Entry 5CGG (X-ray diffraction, 2.90 A resolution); this record covers chains J and X of the 30 polymer chains in the assembly.

== Chain J (and X) ==
Name: Proteasome subunit beta type-4
Source organism: Saccharomyces cerevisiae (strain ATCC 204508 / S288c)
Notes: EC 3.4.25.1; chain X of this document is another copy of the same molecule, construct and numbering; everything in this record applies to it too
UniProt: P22141 (PSB4_YEAST); residue numbers follow UniProt; this construct covers 1-198
Chain sequence (198 residues; each row starts with the number of its first residue):
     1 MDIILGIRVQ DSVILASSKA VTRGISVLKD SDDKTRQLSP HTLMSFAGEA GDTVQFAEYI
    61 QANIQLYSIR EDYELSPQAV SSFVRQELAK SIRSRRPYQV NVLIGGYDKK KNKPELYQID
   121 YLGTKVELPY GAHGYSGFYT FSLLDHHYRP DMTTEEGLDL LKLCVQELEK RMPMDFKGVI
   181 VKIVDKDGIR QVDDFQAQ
Disordered / not traced: 196-198
Swiss-Prot annotation at these positions:
  - modified residue: M1 (N-acetylmethionine), S76 (Phosphoserine)

== How chain J and chain X interact ==
Pairs across the interface (40):
  T22(J) - P173(X)
  G24(J) - P173(X)
  I25(J) - Y135(X)  hydrophobic
  I25(J) - Y139(X)  hydrogen bond (backbone-side chain)
  I25(J) - R171(X)
  I25(J) - P173(X)  hydrophobic
  S26(J) - Y139(X)  hydrogen bond
  S26(J) - R171(X)
  V27(J) - K170(X)
  V27(J) - R171(X)  hydrogen bond (backbone-side chain)
  V27(J) - M172(X)
  V27(J) - P173(X)  hydrophobic
  L28(J) - R171(X)
  Y135(J) - I25(X)  hydrophobic
  Y139(J) - I25(X)  hydrogen bond (side chain-backbone)
  Y139(J) - S26(X)  hydrogen bond
  E169(J) - D175(X)
  E169(J) - K177(X)  hydrogen bond (backbone-side chain)
  K170(J) - V27(X)
  K170(J) - K177(X)  hydrogen bond (backbone-side chain)
  R171(J) - I25(X)
  R171(J) - S26(X)
  R171(J) - V27(X)  hydrogen bond (side chain-backbone)
  R171(J) - L28(X)
  M172(J) - V27(X)
  P173(J) - T22(X)
  P173(J) - G24(X)
  P173(J) - I25(X)  hydrophobic
  P173(J) - V27(X)  hydrophobic
  P173(J) - M174(X)
  P173(J) - D175(X)  hydrogen bond (backbone-backbone)
  M174(J) - P173(X)
  M174(J) - M174(X)  hydrophobic
  M174(J) - D175(X)
  D175(J) - E169(X)
  D175(J) - P173(X)  hydrogen bond (backbone-backbone)
  D175(J) - M174(X)
  D175(J) - D175(X)
  K177(J) - E169(X)  hydrogen bond (side chain-backbone)
  K177(J) - K170(X)  hydrogen bond (side chain-backbone)
Other interface residues (no listed pair), chain J (18 interface residues in all): D30, F138
Other interface residues (no listed pair), chain X (18 interface residues in all): D30, F138

== Overview ==
The chain J/chain X interface involves 18 residues from each chain; the contacts include 12 hydrogen bonds.
Polar contacts include I25(J)-Y139(X), S26(J)-Y139(X) and V27(J)-R171(X).
Both chains are Proteasome subunit beta type-4 (Saccharomyces cerevisiae (strain ATCC 204508 / S288c)). Entry
5CGG (Yeast 20S proteasome beta5-G48C mutant in complex with alpha-chloroacetamide 1) was determined by X-ray
diffraction (same publication as 5CGH, 5CGF and 5CGI).
